8HNI - chains A and G of the 4 polymer chains in the assembly; structure by X-ray diffraction, 2.64 A resolution.

== Chain A (and G) ==
Protein: Heterogeneous nuclear ribonucleoproteins A2/B1
From: Homo sapiens
Notes: chain G of this document is another copy of the same molecule, construct and numbering; everything in this record applies to it too
Reference sequence: P22626 (ROA2_HUMAN); numbering as in UniProt (aligned over 15-193)
Amino-acid sequence (179 residues; row label = number of the first residue in the row):
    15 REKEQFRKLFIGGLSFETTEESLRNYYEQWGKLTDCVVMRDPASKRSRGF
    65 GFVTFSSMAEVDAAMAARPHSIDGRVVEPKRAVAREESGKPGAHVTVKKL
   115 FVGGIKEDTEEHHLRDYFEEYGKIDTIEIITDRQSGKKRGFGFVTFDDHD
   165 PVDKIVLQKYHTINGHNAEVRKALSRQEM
UniProt features mapped onto this chain:
  - modified residue: Ser29 (Phosphoserine), Arg38 (Omega-N-methylarginine), Ser85 (Phosphoserine), Lys104 (N6,N6-dimethyllysine), Thr140 (Phosphothreonine), Ser149 (Phosphoserine), Thr159 (Phosphothreonine), Lys168 (N6-acetyllysine), Lys173 (N6-acetyllysine), Thr176 (Phosphothreonine), Ser189 (Phosphoserine)
  - cross-link (Glycyl lysine isopeptide (Lys-Gly)): Lys22 (interchain with G-Cter in SUMO2), Lys104 (interchain with G-Cter in SUMO2), Lys112 (interchain with G-Cter in SUMO2), Lys120 (interchain with G-Cter in SUMO2), Lys137 (interchain with G-Cter in SUMO2), Lys152 (interchain with G-Cter in SUMO2), Lys168 (interchain with G-Cter in SUMO2), Lys173 (interchain with G-Cter in SUMO2), Lys186 (interchain with G-Cter in SUMO2)

== Chain A / chain G interface ==
Residue-residue contacts - 20 pairs, chain A then chain G:
  Gly103(A) with Pro105(G)
  Pro105(A) with Gly103(G); Pro105(G)
  His108(A) with Gln191(G); Met193(G), hydrogen bond (side chain-backbone)
  Val109(A) with Gln191(G)
  Asp146(A) with Asp55(G); Ser58(G), hydrogen bond; Arg60(G), salt bridge
  Arg147(A) with Phe30(G); Arg60(G); Ser61(G), hydrogen bond (side chain-backbone)
  Gln148(A) with Arg60(G)
  Ser149(A) with Ser58(G)
  Arg153(A) with Arg60(G)
  Gln191(A) with Lys94(G); His108(G), hydrogen bond (side chain-backbone); Val109(G); Thr110(G), hydrogen bond (side chain-backbone)
  Met193(A) with His108(G), hydrogen bond (backbone-side chain)
Interface residues without a listed pair, chain A (15 interface residues in all): Asp55, Ser58, Lys104, Glu192
Interface residues without a listed pair, chain G (16 interface residues in all): Lys104, Asp146, Glu192

== Summary ==
15 residues of chain A face 16 of chain G across their interface, with 6 hydrogen bonds and 1 salt bridge.
Polar pairs include Asp146(A)-Arg60(G), His108(A)-Met193(G) and Asp146(A)-Ser58(G).
Both chains are Heterogeneous nuclear ribonucleoproteins A2/B1 (Homo sapiens). Entry 8HNI (hnRNP A2/B1 RRMs in
complex with telomeric DNA) was determined by X-ray diffraction together with 7WM3 from the same study.
